PDB entry 8SPS | electron microscopy, 3.00 A resolution | chains I and L of the 14 polymer chains in the assembly

Chain I:
Molecule: 168-nt DNA strand
Sequence (168 nucleotides; numbered 1 to 168; the number before each row is that of its first residue):
     1 ATCAGCAGGGAGAAGGAGCGCCTCCCCATGTGGGACCTGGAGAAACAGAG
    51 GGTGGAGGGAGCATAGAGAGTCTGTTCTAAGCTGCAAAGCAAAGGCCTGG
   101 CGACCTAGGAGACCATGGAGTTCCAGAAAGTGATAGTTATGCAGAGCGAA
   151 TGGAGGGAATCAGCACGC
Disordered / not traced: 1-20, 168

Chain L:
Molecule: Maltodextrin-binding protein, POU domain, class 5, transcription factor 1
From: Homo sapiens
Reference sequence: chimeric construct of A0A376KDN7, Q01860: residues -248 to 113 from A0A376KDN7 (A0A376KDN7_ECOLX) positions 26-387 (UniProt number = residue number + 274); residues 138-290 from Q01860 positions 138-290 (same numbers)
Amino-acid sequence (550 residues; row label = number of the first residue in the row; numbers below 1 keep their minus sign (Met-251 is residue -251)):
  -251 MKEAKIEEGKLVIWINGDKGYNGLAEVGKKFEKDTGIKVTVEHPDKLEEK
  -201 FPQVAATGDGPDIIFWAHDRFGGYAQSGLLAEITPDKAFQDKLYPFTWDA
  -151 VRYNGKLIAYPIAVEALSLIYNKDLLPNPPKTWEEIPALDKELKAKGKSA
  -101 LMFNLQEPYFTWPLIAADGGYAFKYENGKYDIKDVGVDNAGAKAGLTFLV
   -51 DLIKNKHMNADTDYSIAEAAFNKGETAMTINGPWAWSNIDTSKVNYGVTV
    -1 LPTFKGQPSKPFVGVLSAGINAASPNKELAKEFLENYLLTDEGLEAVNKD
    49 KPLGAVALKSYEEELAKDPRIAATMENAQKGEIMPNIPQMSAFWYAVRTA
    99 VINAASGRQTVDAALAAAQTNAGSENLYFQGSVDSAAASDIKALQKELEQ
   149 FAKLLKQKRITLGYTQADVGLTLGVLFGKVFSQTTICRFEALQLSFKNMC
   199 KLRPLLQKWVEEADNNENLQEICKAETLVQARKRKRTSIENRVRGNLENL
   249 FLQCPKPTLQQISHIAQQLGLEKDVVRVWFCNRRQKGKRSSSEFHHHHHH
Disordered / not traced: -251 to 139, 215-298
Sequence notes: initiating methionine (-251); expression tag (-250 to -249, 291-298); linker (114-137)
Swiss-Prot annotation at these positions:
  - DNA-binding region: Arg230 to Ser289 (Homeobox)
  - region (DNA-binding): Ser180 to Arg186, Ser193 to Asn196
  - binding site (DNA): Arg157, Gln164
  - modified residue: Thr235 (Phosphothreonine), Ser236 (Phosphoserine), Ser289 (Phosphoserine), Ser290 (Phosphoserine)

How chain I and chain L interact:
Pairs across the interface (11; chain I residue first):
  DT138(I) - Thr163(L)  phosphate contact
  DT138(I) - Gln164(L)  hydrogen bond to the phosphate
  DT138(I) - Ala165(L)  phosphate contact
  DT138(I) - Gln181(L)  sugar contact
  DA139(I) - Gln164(L)  hydrogen bond to the phosphate
  DA139(I) - Gln181(L)  hydrogen bond to the base
  DA139(I) - Cys185(L)  phosphate contact
  DT140(I) - Thr182(L)  hydrogen bond to the base
  DT140(I) - Cys185(L)  base contact
  DG141(I) - Arg186(L)  hydrogen bond to the base
  DC142(I) - Arg186(L)  base contact
Other interface residues (no listed pair), chain I (6 interface residues in all): DT137

In short:
Chain I and chain L form an interface of 6 and 7 residues respectively, with 5 hydrogen bonds. Polar pairs
include DA139(I)-Gln181(L), DT140(I)-Thr182(L) and DG141(I)-Arg186(L). UniProt lists a DNA-binding region and
DNA-binding residues Arg157(L) and Gln164(L) on chain L.
Chain I is a 168-nt DNA strand and chain L is Maltodextrin-binding protein, POU domain, class 5, transcription
factor 1 (Homo sapiens); the structure, High resolution structure of ESRRB nucleosome bound OCT4 at site a and
site b, was determined by electron microscopy together with 7U0G, 7U0I, 7U0J, 8DK5 and 8SPU from the same
study.
